Entry 1D1U (X-ray diffraction, 2.30 A resolution); this record covers chains B and A of the 3 polymer chains in the assembly.

[Chain B]
Molecule: 6-nt DNA strand
Sequence (6 nucleotides; each row starts with the number of its first residue):
     1 CTCGTG

[Chain A]
Name: Protein (REVERSE transcriptase)
Organism: Moloney murine leukemia virus
Notes: EC 2.7.7.7; fragment: fingers and palm domain of mmlv rt
UniProt: P03355 (POL_MLVMO); residues 24-278 here correspond to UniProt positions 144-398 (UniProt number = residue number + 120)
Chain sequence (255 residues; each row starts with the number of its first residue):
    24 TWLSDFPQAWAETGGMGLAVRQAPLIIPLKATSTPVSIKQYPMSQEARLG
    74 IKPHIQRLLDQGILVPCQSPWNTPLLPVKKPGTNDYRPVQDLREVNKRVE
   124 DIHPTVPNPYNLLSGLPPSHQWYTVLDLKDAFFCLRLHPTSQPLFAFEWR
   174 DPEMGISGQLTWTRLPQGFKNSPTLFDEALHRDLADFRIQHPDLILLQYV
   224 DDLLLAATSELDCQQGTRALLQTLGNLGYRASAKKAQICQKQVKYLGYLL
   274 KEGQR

[Interface between chain B and chain A]
Contacting residue pairs (5):
  DC1(B) - Tyr64(A)  hydrogen bond to the phosphate
  DC1(B) - Leu99(A)  base contact
  DT2(B) - Tyr64(A)  sugar contact
  DT2(B) - Arg116(A)  hydrogen bond to the base
  DC3(B) - Arg116(A)  hydrogen bond to the base
Interface residues without a listed pair, chain B (4 interface residues in all): DG4
Interface residues without a listed pair, chain A (4 interface residues in all): Lys120

[Summary]
Chain B and chain A each contribute 4 residues to their interface; the contacts include 3 hydrogen bonds.
Polar contacts include DT2(B)-Arg116(A), DC3(B)-Arg116(A) and DC1(B)-Tyr64(A).
Here chain B is a 6-nt DNA strand and chain A is Protein (REVERSE transcriptase) (Moloney murine leukemia
virus). Entry 1D1U (Use of an N-terminal fragment from moloney murine leukemia virus reverse transcriptase to
facilitate crystallization and ...) was determined by X-ray diffraction.
